9E0Q - chains D and E of the 10 polymer chains in the assembly; structure by electron microscopy, 2.30 A resolution.

[Chain D (and E)]
Molecule: Lysine decarboxylase, inducible
Source organism: Hafnia alvei ATCC 51873
Notes: chain E of this document is another copy of the same molecule, construct and numbering; everything in this record applies to it too
UniProt: G9Y9L1 (G9Y9L1_HAFAL); numbering as in UniProt (aligned over 1-710)
Chain sequence (710 residues; row label = number of the first residue in the row):
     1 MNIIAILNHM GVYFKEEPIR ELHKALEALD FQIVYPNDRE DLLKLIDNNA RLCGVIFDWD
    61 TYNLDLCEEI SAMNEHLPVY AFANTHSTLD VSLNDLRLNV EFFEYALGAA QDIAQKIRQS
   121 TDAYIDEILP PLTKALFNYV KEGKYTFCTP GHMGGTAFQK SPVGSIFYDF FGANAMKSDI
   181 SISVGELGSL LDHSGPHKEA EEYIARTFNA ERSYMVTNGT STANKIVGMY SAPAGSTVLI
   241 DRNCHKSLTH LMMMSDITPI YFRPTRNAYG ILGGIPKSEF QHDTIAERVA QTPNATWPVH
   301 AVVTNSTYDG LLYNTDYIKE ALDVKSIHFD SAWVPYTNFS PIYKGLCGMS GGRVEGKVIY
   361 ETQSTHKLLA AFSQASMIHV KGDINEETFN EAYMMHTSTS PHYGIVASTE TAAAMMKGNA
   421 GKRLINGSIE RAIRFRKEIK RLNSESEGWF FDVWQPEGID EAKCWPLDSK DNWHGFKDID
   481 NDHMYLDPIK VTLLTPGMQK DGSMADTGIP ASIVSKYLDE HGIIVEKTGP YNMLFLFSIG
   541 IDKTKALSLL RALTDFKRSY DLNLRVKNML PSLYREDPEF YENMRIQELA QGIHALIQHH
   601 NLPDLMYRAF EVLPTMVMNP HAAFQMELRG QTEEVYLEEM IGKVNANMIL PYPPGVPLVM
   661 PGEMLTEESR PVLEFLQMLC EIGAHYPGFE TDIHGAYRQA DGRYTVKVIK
Small-molecule neighbours:
  - A1BD0 ((2R)-6-amino-2-[(2E)-2-({3-hydroxy-2-methyl-5-[(phosphonooxy)methyl]pyridin-4-yl}methylidene)hydrazin-1-yl]hexanoic acid), molecule 1: Thr149, Ser181, Ile182, Ser183, Ser398, Thr399, Ser400
  - A1BD0, molecule 2: Gly219, Thr220, Ser221, Asn224, His245, Lys246, Ser247, Thr304, Tyr308, Asp330, Ala332, Trp333, Ser364, His366, Lys367, Glu526

[Chain D / chain E interface]
Pairs across the interface - 58 pairs, chain D then chain E:
  Val34(D) - Tyr13(E)  hydrophobic
  Tyr35(D) - Tyr13(E)
  Pro36(D) - Tyr13(E)  hydrophobic
  Asn37(D) - Gly11(E)  hydrogen bond (side chain-backbone)
  Asn37(D) - Val12(E)
  Asn37(D) - Tyr13(E)
  Asn37(D) - Glu16(E)
  Asp38(D) - Val12(E)
  Asp41(D) - Val12(E)
  Asp41(D) - Tyr13(E)  hydrogen bond (side chain-backbone)
  Asp41(D) - Phe14(E)  hydrogen bond (side chain-backbone)
  Lys44(D) - Phe14(E)
  Lys44(D) - Asn84(E)
  Leu45(D) - Phe14(E)
  Leu45(D) - Leu107(E)  hydrophobic
  Asn48(D) - Phe14(E)
  Asn48(D) - Tyr105(E)
  Asn49(D) - Ala106(E)
  Asn49(D) - Leu107(E)  hydrogen bond (side chain-backbone)
  Arg434(D) - Ser87(E)
  Arg434(D) - Thr88(E)
  Arg434(D) - Leu89(E)
  Phe435(D) - Thr88(E)
  Lys437(D) - Leu89(E)
  Glu438(D) - Thr88(E)
  Glu438(D) - Leu89(E)
  Glu438(D) - Val91(E)
  Arg441(D) - Leu89(E)  hydrogen bond (side chain-backbone)
  Arg441(D) - Val91(E)  hydrogen bond (side chain-backbone)
  Arg441(D) - Ser92(E)
  Leu442(D) - Ser92(E)
  Leu442(D) - Leu93(E)
  Leu442(D) - Leu96(E)  hydrophobic
  Glu445(D) - Ser92(E)
  Glu445(D) - Leu93(E)  hydrogen bond (side chain-backbone)
  Ser446(D) - Leu93(E)
  Phe450(D) - Leu93(E)  hydrophobic
  Asp542(D) - Glu104(E)
  Lys543(D) - Ala83(E)
  Lys543(D) - His86(E)  hydrogen bond (side chain-backbone)
  Lys543(D) - Ser87(E)
  Lys543(D) - Glu104(E)
  Thr544(D) - Phe102(E)
  Thr544(D) - Phe103(E)
  Thr544(D) - Glu104(E)  hydrogen bond
  Ala546(D) - Thr88(E)
  Leu547(D) - Thr88(E)
  Leu547(D) - Phe102(E)  hydrophobic
  Leu550(D) - Thr88(E)
  Leu550(D) - Leu96(E)  hydrophobic
  Arg551(D) - Leu96(E)  hydrogen bond (side chain-backbone)
  Arg551(D) - Leu98(E)  hydrogen bond (side chain-backbone)
  Arg551(D) - Asn99(E)
  Arg551(D) - Val100(E)  hydrogen bond (side chain-backbone)
  Thr554(D) - Leu93(E)
  Thr554(D) - Leu96(E)
  Lys557(D) - Arg97(E)
  Arg558(D) - Arg97(E)  hydrogen bond (side chain-backbone)
Also at the interface, not in a pair above, chain D (31 interface residues in all): Ile3, Arg51
Also at the interface, not in a pair above, chain E (27 interface residues in all): Trp59, Asp90

[In short]
31 residues of chain D face 27 of chain E across their interface; the contacts include 13 hydrogen bonds.
Polar contacts include Asn37(D)-Gly11(E), Asp41(D)-Tyr13(E) and Asp41(D)-Phe14(E). Bound to chain D: compound
A1BD0.
Both chains are Lysine decarboxylase, inducible (Hafnia alvei ATCC 51873). Entry 9E0Q (CryoEM structure of
inducible Lysine decarboxylase from Hafnia alvei D-hydrazino-Lysine analog at 2.3 Angstrom resolution) was
determined by electron microscopy, deposited together with 9DUI, 9E0M, 9E0O and 9GNS.
